PDB entry 2XCF | X-ray diffraction, 2.48 A resolution | chains A and C of the 4 polymer chains in the assembly

== Chain A ==
Name: NS3 protease
Source organism: Hepatitis C virus
Notes: fragment: protease domain, residues 1-180
Reference sequence: C1KHN2 (C1KHN2_9HEPC); numbering as in UniProt (aligned over 1-180)
Sequence (198 residues; numbered -9 to 188; the number before each row is that of its first residue; numbers below 1 keep their minus sign (Ala-9 is residue -9)):
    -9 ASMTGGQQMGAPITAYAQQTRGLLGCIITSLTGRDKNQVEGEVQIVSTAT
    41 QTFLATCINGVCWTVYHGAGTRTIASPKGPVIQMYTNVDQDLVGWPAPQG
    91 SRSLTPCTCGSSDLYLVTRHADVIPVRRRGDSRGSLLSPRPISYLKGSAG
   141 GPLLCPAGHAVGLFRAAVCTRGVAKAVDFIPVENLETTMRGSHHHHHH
Disordered / not traced: -9 to 0, 181-188
Construct notes: expression tag (-9 to 0, 181-188); conflict Thr40 (Ala in C1KHN2), Leu153 (Ile in C1KHN2); engineered mutation Ala139 (Ser in C1KHN2)
Ion coordination: Mg2+ site 1: Thr4 (shared with Leu31(C), Gly33(C) of chain C); Mg2+ site 2: Ala5, Ala111; Zn2+: Cys97, Cys99, Cys145
Residues lining bound ligands: BBQ (cyclopentyl N-[(2S)-1-[(2S,4R)-2-[[(4R)-8-hydroxy-1,6,10-trioxa-5$L4-boraspiro[4.5]decan-4-yl]carbamoyl]-4-isoquinolin-1-yloxy-pyrrolidin-1-yl]-3,3-dimethyl-1-oxo-butan-2-yl]carbamate): Gln41, Thr42, Phe43, His57, Asp79, Asp81, Arg123, Ile132, Leu135, Lys136, Gly137, Ser138, Ala139, Phe154, Arg155, Ala156, Ala157, Val158, Cys159, Asp168

== Chain C ==
Name: NS4A
Reference sequence: C9WU77 (C9WU77_9HEPC); residue numbers follow UniProt; this construct covers 21-39
Sequence (23 residues; each row starts with the number of its first residue):
    19 KKGSVVIVGRIVLSGKPAIIPKK
Disordered / not traced: 19, 41
Construct notes: expression tag (19-20, 40-41)
Ion coordination: Mg2+: Leu31, Gly33 (shared with Thr4(A) of chain A)

== How chain A and chain C interact ==
Contacting residue pairs - 61 pairs, chain A then chain C:
  Thr4(A) - Val30(C)
  Thr4(A) - Leu31(C)
  Thr4(A) - Gly33(C)
  Ala5(A) - Val30(C)
  Ala5(A) - Leu31(C)  hydrophobic
  Tyr6(A) - Arg28(C)
  Tyr6(A) - Ile29(C)
  Tyr6(A) - Val30(C)  hydrogen bond (backbone-backbone)
  Ala7(A) - Arg28(C)
  Gln8(A) - Gly27(C)
  Gln8(A) - Arg28(C)  hydrogen bond (backbone-backbone)
  Gln9(A) - Val26(C)
  Thr10(A) - Ile25(C)
  Thr10(A) - Val26(C)  hydrogen bond (backbone-backbone)
  Thr10(A) - Gly27(C)  hydrogen bond (side chain-backbone)
  Thr10(A) - Arg28(C)
  Arg11(A) - Val24(C)
  Arg11(A) - Ile25(C)
  Arg11(A) - Val26(C)  hydrogen bond (backbone-backbone)
  Cys16(A) - Val24(C)
  Cys16(A) - Val26(C)  hydrophobic
  Thr19(A) - Val24(C)
  Ser20(A) - Gly21(C)
  Ser20(A) - Ser22(C)  hydrogen bond (side chain-backbone)
  Ser20(A) - Val24(C)
  Gly23(A) - Ser22(C)
  Gln28(A) - Arg28(C)  hydrogen bond (backbone-side chain)
  Glu30(A) - Arg28(C)
  Gly31(A) - Val30(C)
  Glu32(A) - Ile29(C)
  Glu32(A) - Val30(C)
  Glu32(A) - Leu31(C)  hydrogen bond (side chain-backbone)
  Glu32(A) - Ser32(C)  hydrogen bond
  Val33(A) - Arg28(C)
  Val33(A) - Ile29(C)  hydrogen bond (backbone-backbone)
  Gln34(A) - Ile25(C)
  Gln34(A) - Gly27(C)
  Gln34(A) - Arg28(C)
  Ile35(A) - Val24(C)
  Ile35(A) - Ile25(C)
  Ile35(A) - Val26(C)  hydrogen bond (backbone-backbone)
  Ile35(A) - Gly27(C)  hydrogen bond (backbone-backbone)
  Ile35(A) - Arg28(C)
  Val36(A) - Val23(C)  hydrophobic
  Val36(A) - Val24(C)
  Ser37(A) - Val23(C)
  Ser37(A) - Val24(C)  hydrogen bond (backbone-backbone)
  Ser37(A) - Val26(C)
  Arg62(A) - Lys20(C)
  Arg62(A) - Gly21(C)  hydrogen bond (side chain-backbone)
  Thr63(A) - Ser22(C)  hydrogen bond
  Thr63(A) - Val23(C)  hydrogen bond (backbone-backbone)
  Ile64(A) - Val23(C)
  Ala65(A) - Ser22(C)
  Ala65(A) - Val23(C)  hydrogen bond (backbone-backbone)
  Pro70(A) - Ser22(C)
  Trp85(A) - Val23(C)  hydrophobic
  Arg92(A) - Ser32(C)
  Val107(A) - Leu31(C)  hydrophobic
  Thr108(A) - Ile29(C)
  Arg109(A) - Ile29(C)
Also at the interface, not in a pair above, chain A (41 interface residues in all): Ile3, Asp25, Val29, Thr38, Leu44, Ala59, Pro88, Leu94, Ala111, Leu144

== Summary ==
Chain A and chain C form an interface of 41 and 14 residues respectively, with 17 hydrogen bonds. Polar pairs
include Thr10(A)-Gly27(C), Ser20(A)-Ser22(C) and Gln28(A)-Arg28(C). Chain A binds compound BBQ. Thr4(A),
Leu31(C) and Gly33(C) form the Mg2+ site. Ala5(A) and Ala111(A) coordinate Mg2+ site 2.
Chain A is NS3 protease (Hepatitis C virus) and chain C is NS4A; the structure, Crystal structure of HCV NS3
protease with a boronate inhibitor, was determined by X-ray diffraction (same publication as 2XCN).
